PDB entry 6WIX | X-ray diffraction, 2.67 A resolution | chains H and L of the 6 polymer chains in the assembly

[Chain H]
Name: 3H109L Fab heavy chain
From: Homo sapiens
Notes: antibody fragment or engineered binder
Sequence (244 residues; each row starts with the number of its first residue; a row labelled like 82A-82C holds insertion residues (82A, then the next letters in order)):
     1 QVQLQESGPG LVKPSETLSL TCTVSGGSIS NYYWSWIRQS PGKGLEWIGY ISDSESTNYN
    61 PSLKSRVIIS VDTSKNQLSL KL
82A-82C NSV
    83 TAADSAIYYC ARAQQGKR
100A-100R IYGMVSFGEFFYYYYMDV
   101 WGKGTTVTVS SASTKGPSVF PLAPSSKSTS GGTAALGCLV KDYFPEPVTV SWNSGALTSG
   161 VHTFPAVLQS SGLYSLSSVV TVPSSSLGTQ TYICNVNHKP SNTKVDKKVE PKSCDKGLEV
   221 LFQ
Disordered / not traced: 126-131, 212-223
Disulfide bonds: Cys22-Cys92

[Chain L]
Name: 3H109L Fab light chain
From: Homo sapiens
Notes: antibody fragment or engineered binder
Sequence (217 residues; numbered 3 to 213 plus 6 insertion-coded residues; the number before each row is that of its first residue; a row labelled like 67A-67C holds insertion residues (67A, then the next letters in order)):
     3 SVTSYVRPLS VALGETASIS CGRQALGSRA VQWYQHRPGQ APILLIYNNQ DRPSGIPERF
    63 SGTPD
67A-67C INF
    68 GTRATLTISG VEAGDEADYY CHMWDSRS
95A-95C GFS
    96 WSFGGATRLT VLGQPKAAPS VTLFPPSSEE LQANKATLVC LISDFYPGAV TVAWKADSSP
   156 VKAGVETTTP SKQSNNKYAA SSYLSLTPMQ WKMHKSYSCQ VTHEGSTVEK TVAPTECS
Disordered / not traced: 3-5, 211-213
Disulfide bonds: Cys23-Cys88, Cys135-Cys194

[Chain H / chain L interface]
Pairs across the interface (87; chain H residue first):
  Gln39(H) with His38(L), hydrogen bond; Gly41(L)
  Gly42(H) with Ser6(L), hydrogen bond (backbone-backbone)
  Lys43(H) with Ser6(L), hydrogen bond
  Gly44(H) with Ser6(L); Tyr87(L)
  Leu45(H) with Pro44(L), hydrophobic; Tyr87(L), hydrogen bond (backbone-side chain); Phe98(L)
  Trp47(H) with His89(L); Trp91(L), hydrophobic; Ser95C(L); Trp96(L); Phe98(L), hydrophobic
  Tyr50(H) with Phe95B(L); Trp96(L), hydrophobic
  Asn58(H) with Trp96(L)
  Tyr59(H) with Trp96(L)
  Asn60(H) with Trp96(L)
  Pro61(H) with Trp96(L)
  Ile89(H) with Gly41(L)
  Tyr91(H) with Gln42(L), hydrogen bond (side chain-backbone); Ala43(L), hydrophobic; Pro44(L)
  Arg100(H) with Ser30(L); Arg31(L), hydrogen bond (side chain-backbone); Asn51(L); Asp67(L), salt bridge
  Tyr100B(H) with Ser30(L); Ser93(L)
  Phe100K(H) with Ser30(L); Arg31(L); Ala32(L), hydrophobic; Trp91(L), hydrophobic; Asp92(L); Ser93(L)
  Tyr100L(H) with Trp91(L)
  Tyr100M(H) with Ala32(L), hydrophobic; Gln34(L); Asn50(L), hydrogen bond; Trp91(L), hydrophobic
  Tyr100N(H) with Trp91(L); Phe95B(L), hydrophobic
  Tyr100O(H) with Gln34(L); Tyr36(L); Leu46(L), hydrophobic; Tyr49(L)
  Met100P(H) with Tyr36(L), hydrogen bond (backbone-side chain); Leu46(L)
  Asp100Q(H) with Leu46(L)
  Trp101(H) with Pro44(L)
  Gly102(H) with Ala43(L)
  Phe120(H) with Glu125(L)
  Pro121(H) with Ser122(L), hydrogen bond (backbone-side chain); Glu124(L)
  Leu122(H) with Phe119(L), hydrophobic; Ser122(L); Val134(L), hydrophobic
  Ala123(H) with Phe119(L)
  Ala135(H) with Phe119(L)
  Leu136(H) with Phe119(L), hydrophobic
  Leu139(H) with Glu125(L); Thr132(L); Tyr178(L), hydrophobic
  Lys141(H) with Thr132(L)
  His162(H) with Ser138(L), hydrogen bond; Gln168(L), hydrogen bond
  Phe164(H) with Leu136(L), hydrophobic; Ile137(L); Ala174(L), hydrophobic; Ala175(L); Ser176(L)
  Pro165(H) with Thr163(L); Ser166(L); Ser176(L)
  Ala166(H) with Thr163(L)
  Val167(H) with Glu161(L); Thr163(L); Tyr178(L), hydrophobic
  Leu168(H) with Glu161(L)
  Gln169(H) with Glu161(L)
  Ser170(H) with Glu161(L)
  Leu176(H) with Tyr178(L)
  Ser177(H) with Leu136(L); Tyr178(L), hydrogen bond (backbone-side chain)
  Val179(H) with Phe119(L), hydrophobic; Leu136(L), hydrophobic
Interface residues without a listed pair, chain H (50 interface residues in all): Ile37, Glu46, Ile48, Gly49, Lys103, Gly137, Ser175
Interface residues without a listed pair, chain L (47 interface residues in all): Arg39, Pro40, Thr117, Pro120, Lys130

[Overview]
The interface between chain H and chain L involves 50 residues on one side and 47 on the other; the contacts
include 12 hydrogen bonds and 1 salt bridge. Among the polar pairs are Arg100(H)-Asp67(L), Gln39(H)-His38(L)
and Lys43(H)-Ser6(L).
Chain H is 3H109L Fab heavy chain and chain L is 3H109L Fab light chain, both from Homo sapiens; the
structure, Crystal Structure of HIV-1 MI369 RnS-DS.SOSIP Prefusion Env Trimer in Complex with Human Antibodies
3H109L and ..., was determined by X-ray diffraction.
